Entry 2WN6 (X-ray diffraction, 1.96 A resolution); this record covers chain A.

# Chain A
Name: ADP-ribosyltransferase enzymatic component
Source organism: Clostridium difficile
UniProtKB: Q9KH42 (Q9KH42_CLODI); residues -42 to 420 here correspond to UniProt positions 1-463 (UniProt number = residue number + 43)
Sequence (463 residues; row label = number of the first residue in the row; numbers below 1 keep their minus sign (Met-42 is residue -42)):
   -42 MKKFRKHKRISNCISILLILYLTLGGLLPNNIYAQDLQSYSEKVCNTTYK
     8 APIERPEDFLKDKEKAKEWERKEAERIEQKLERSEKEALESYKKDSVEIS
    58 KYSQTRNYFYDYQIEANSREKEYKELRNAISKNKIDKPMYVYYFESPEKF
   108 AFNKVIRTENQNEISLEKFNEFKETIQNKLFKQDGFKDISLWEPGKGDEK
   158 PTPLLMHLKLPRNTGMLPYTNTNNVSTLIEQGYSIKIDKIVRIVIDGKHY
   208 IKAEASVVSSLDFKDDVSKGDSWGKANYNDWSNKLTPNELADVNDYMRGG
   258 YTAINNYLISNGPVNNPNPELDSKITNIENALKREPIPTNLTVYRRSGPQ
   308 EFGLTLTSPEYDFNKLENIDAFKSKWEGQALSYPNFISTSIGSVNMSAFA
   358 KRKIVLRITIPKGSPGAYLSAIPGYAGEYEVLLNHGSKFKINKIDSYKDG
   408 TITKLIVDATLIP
Unresolved in the structure: -42 to 16
Construct notes: conflict Trp149 (Tyr192 in Q9KH42)
Ligand contacts: NADPH (NDP; NADPH dihydro-nicotinamide-adenine-dinucleotide phosphate): Tyr258, Ile266, Tyr301, Arg302, Arg303, Gly305, Pro306, Gln307, Glu308, Tyr340, Pro341, Asn342, Ser345, Thr346, Ser347, Phe356, Arg359, Glu387
Reported in the primary citation:
  - binding site for NADPH: Arg302, Arg303, Gln307, Asn342, Ser345, Phe356, Arg359
  - contacts within the chain: Arg302-Glu308 (hydrogen bond), Ser345-Glu387 (hydrogen bond), Tyr382-Glu387 (hydrogen bond)
  - catalytic residues: Ser345 (proposed by the authors, not directly observed)

# Overview
Bound to chain A: NADPH. From the paper: the catalytic residue Ser345; a binding site for NADPH at Arg302,
Arg303 and Gln307 among others.
Chain A is ADP-ribosyltransferase enzymatic component (Clostridium difficile); the structure, Structural Basis
for Substrate Recognition in the Enzymatic Component of ADP-ribosyltransferase Toxin CDTa from Clostridium
difficile, was determined by X-ray diffraction together with 2WN4, 2WN5, 2WN7 and 2WN8 from the same study.
